1KPF - chain A; structure by X-ray diffraction, 1.50 A resolution.

# Chain A
Protein: Protein kinase C interacting protein
From: Homo sapiens
Reference sequence: P49773 (HINT1_HUMAN); residues 2-126 here correspond to UniProt positions 1-125 (UniProt number = residue number - 1)
Amino-acid sequence (126 residues; row label = number of the first residue in the row):
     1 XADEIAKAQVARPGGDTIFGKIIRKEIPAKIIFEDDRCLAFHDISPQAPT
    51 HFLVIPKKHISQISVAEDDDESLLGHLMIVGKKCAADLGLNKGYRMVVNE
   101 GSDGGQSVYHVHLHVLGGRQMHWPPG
Not modelled in the structure: 1-15
Modified / non-standard residues: ACE (acetyl group) at position 1
Small-molecule neighbours: adenosine monophosphate (AMP): Ile18, Phe19, Ile22, Ile27, Phe41, His42, Asp43, Ile44, Ser45, His51, Leu53, Asn99, Gly105, Gln106, Ser107, Val108, His112, His114, Trp123

# Summary
Bound to chain A: adenosine monophosphate.
Chain A is Protein kinase C interacting protein (Homo sapiens); the structure, Pkci-substrate analog, was
determined by X-ray diffraction, deposited together with 1AV5, 1KPE, 4FIT, 5FIT and 6FIT.
